4Z9Y - chains A and D of the 4 polymer chains in the assembly; structure by X-ray diffraction, 1.63 A resolution.

== Chain A (and D) ==
Name: 2-deoxy-D-gluconate 3-dehydrogenase
From: Pectobacterium carotovorum subsp. carotovorum
Notes: EC 1.1.1.127; chain D of this document is another copy of the same molecule, construct and numbering; everything in this record applies to it too
UniProtKB: A0A093RP61 (A0A093RP61_PECCC); residues 1-253 here = UniProt positions 1-253
Amino-acid sequence (253 residues; numbered 1 to 253; the number before each row is that of its first residue):
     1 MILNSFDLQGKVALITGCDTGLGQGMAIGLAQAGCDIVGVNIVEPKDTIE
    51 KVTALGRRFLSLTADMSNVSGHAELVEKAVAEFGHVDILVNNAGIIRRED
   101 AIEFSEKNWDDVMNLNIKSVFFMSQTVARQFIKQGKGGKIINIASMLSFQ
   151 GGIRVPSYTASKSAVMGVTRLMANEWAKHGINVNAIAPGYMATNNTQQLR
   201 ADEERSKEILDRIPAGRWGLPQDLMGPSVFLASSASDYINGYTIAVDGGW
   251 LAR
Sequence notes: conflict Glu103 (Asp in A0A093RP61)

== How chain A and chain D interact ==
Contacting residue pairs (11):
  Gln150(A) with Ala252(D); Arg253(D)
  Gly151(A) with Ala252(D), hydrogen bond (backbone-backbone)
  Gly152(A) with Arg253(D)
  Ile153(A) with Arg253(D)
  Arg212(A) with Arg212(D)
  Ala252(A) with Gln150(D); Gly151(D), hydrogen bond (backbone-backbone)
  Arg253(A) with Gln150(D); Gly152(D); Ile153(D)
Other interface residues (no listed pair), chain A (8 interface residues in all): Glu208
Other interface residues (no listed pair), chain D (8 interface residues in all): Glu208

== Summary ==
Chain A and chain D each contribute 8 residues to their interface, with 2 hydrogen bonds. Its one hydrogen
bond, Gly151(A)-Ala252(D), is backbone to backbone.
Both chains are 2-deoxy-D-gluconate 3-dehydrogenase (Pectobacterium carotovorum subsp. carotovorum). Entry
4Z9Y (Crystal structure of 2-keto-3-deoxy-D-gluconate dehydrogenase from Pectobacterium carotovorum) was
determined by X-ray diffraction together with 4Z9X and 4ZA2 from the same study.
